7ORF - chain A; structure by X-ray diffraction, 1.70 A resolution.

# Chain A
Molecule: Mitogen-activated protein kinase 10
Source organism: Homo sapiens
Notes: EC 2.7.11.24
Reference sequence: P53779 (MK10_HUMAN); residues 39-402 here = UniProt positions 39-402
Sequence (365 residues; numbered 38 to 402; the number before each row is that of its first residue):
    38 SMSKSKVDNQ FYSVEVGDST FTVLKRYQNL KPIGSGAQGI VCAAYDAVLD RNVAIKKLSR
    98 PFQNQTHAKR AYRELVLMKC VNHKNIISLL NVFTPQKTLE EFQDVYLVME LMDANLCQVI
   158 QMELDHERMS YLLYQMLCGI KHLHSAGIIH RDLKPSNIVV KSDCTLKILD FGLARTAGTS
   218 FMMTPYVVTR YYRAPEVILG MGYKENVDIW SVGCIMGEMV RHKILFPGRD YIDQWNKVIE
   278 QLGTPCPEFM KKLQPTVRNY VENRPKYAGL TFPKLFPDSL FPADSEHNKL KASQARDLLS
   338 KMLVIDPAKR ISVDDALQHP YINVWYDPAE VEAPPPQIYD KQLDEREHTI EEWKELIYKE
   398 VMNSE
Disordered / not traced: 38-44, 375-380, 402
Differences from the reference sequence: cloning artifact (38)
Covalently attached groups: compound 0G3 linked to Cys154
Residues lining bound ligands: 0G3 (N-[4-[[4-[5-(4-fluorophenyl)-3-methyl-2-methylsulfanyl-imidazol-4-yl]pyridin-2-yl]amino]phenyl]-3-(propanoylamino)benzamide): Ile70, Val78, Ala91, Ile92, Lys93, Ile124, Leu126, Leu144, Val145, Met146, Glu147, Leu148, Met149, Asp150, Ala151, Asn152, Gln155, Gln158, Ser193, Asn194, Val196, Leu206
Curated features (UniProtKB/Swiss-Prot):
  - motif: Thr221 to Tyr223 (TXY)
  - active site: Asp189 (Proton acceptor)
  - binding site (ATP): Ile70 to Val78, Lys93
  - modified residue: Thr221 (Phosphothreonine), Tyr223 (Phosphotyrosine)

# Summary
Covalently linked compound 0G3: at Cys154. From UniProt: active-site residue Asp189 and 10 ATP-binding
residues.
Chain A is Mitogen-activated protein kinase 10 (Homo sapiens); the structure, Crystal structure of JNK3 in
complex with FMU-001-367 (compound 1), was determined by X-ray diffraction together with 7ORE from the same
study.
